9EJZ - chains N and A of the 6 polymer chains in the assembly; structure by electron microscopy, 2.06 A resolution.

== Chain N ==
Protein: nanobody 35
From: Lama glama
Notes: antibody fragment or engineered binder
Chain sequence (156 residues; each row starts with the number of its first residue; numbers below 1 keep their minus sign (Met-21 is residue -21)):
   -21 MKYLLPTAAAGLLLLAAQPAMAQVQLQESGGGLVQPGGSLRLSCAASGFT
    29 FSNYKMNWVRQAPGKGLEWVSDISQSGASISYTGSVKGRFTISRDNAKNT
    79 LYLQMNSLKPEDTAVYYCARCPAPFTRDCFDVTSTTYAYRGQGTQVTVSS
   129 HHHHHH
Not modelled in the structure: -21 to 0, 127-134
Disulfides: Cys22-Cys96, Cys99-Cys107

== Chain A ==
Protein: Guanine nucleotide-binding protein Gq chimera
From: Homo sapiens
Chain sequence (245 residues; each row starts with the number of its first residue; note: 141 numbers in that range are skipped by the numbering (no residue carries them; nothing is unmodelled there)):
     9 GCTLSAEDKAAVERSKMIDRNLREDGEKARRTLRLLLLGADNSGKSTIVK
    59 Q
   191 MRILHGGSGGSGGTSGIFETKFQVDKVNFHMFDVGGQRDERRKWIQCFND
   241 VTAIIFVVDSSDYN
   265 RLQEALNDFKSIWNNRWLRTISVILFLNKQDLLAEKVLAGKSKIEDYFPE
   315 FARYTTPEDATPEPGEDPRVTRAKYFIRKEFVDISTASGDGRHICYPHFT
   365 CAVDTENARRIFNDCKDIILQMNLREYNLV
Not modelled in the structure: 9-10, 191-205

== How chain N and chain A interact ==
Pairs across the interface (30; chain N residue first):
  Lys43(N) - Asn254(A)
  Trp47(N) - Gln267(A)
  Trp47(N) - Asn271(A)
  Thr61(N) - Gln267(A)
  Gly62(N) - Tyr311(A)
  Gly62(N) - Pro313(A)
  Lys65(N) - Pro313(A)
  Pro100(N) - Arg232(A)
  Arg105(N) - Asn278(A)
  Asp106(N) - Ser275(A)
  Asp106(N) - Asn278(A)
  Asp106(N) - Asn279(A)  hydrogen bond
  Cys107(N) - Ser275(A)  hydrogen bond (backbone-side chain)
  Phe108(N) - Arg231(A)
  Phe108(N) - Arg232(A)
  Phe108(N) - Ser275(A)
  Phe108(N) - Ile276(A)
  Phe108(N) - Asn279(A)
  Asp109(N) - Asp229(A)
  Asp109(N) - Glu230(A)
  Asp109(N) - Arg231(A)  hydrogen bond (side chain-backbone)
  Asp109(N) - Arg232(A)  salt bridge
  Ser112(N) - Asp229(A)  hydrogen bond (side chain-backbone)
  Ser112(N) - Glu230(A)
  Thr113(N) - Asp229(A)  hydrogen bond (backbone-side chain)
  Thr114(N) - Arg228(A)  hydrogen bond
  Thr114(N) - Glu230(A)
  Tyr115(N) - Glu230(A)
  Tyr115(N) - Arg232(A)
  Tyr117(N) - Arg232(A)
Interface residues without a listed pair, chain N (17 interface residues in all): Ser63
Interface residues without a listed pair, chain A (19 interface residues in all): Ile235, Arg280, Leu282, Asp310, Glu314

== Overview ==
Chain N and chain A form an interface of 17 and 19 residues respectively, with 6 hydrogen bonds and 1 salt
bridge. Polar pairs include Asp109(N)-Arg232(A), Asp106(N)-Asn279(A) and Cys107(N)-Ser275(A).
Here chain N is nanobody 35 (Lama glama) and chain A is Guanine nucleotide-binding protein Gq chimera (Homo
sapiens). Entry 9EJZ (Human M5 muscarinic acetylcholine receptor complex with mini-Gq, agonist acetylcholine
and positive allosteric modulator VU6007678) was determined by electron microscopy, deposited together with
9EK0.
